PDB entry 2DQK | X-ray diffraction, 1.93 A resolution | chains A and P

== Chain A ==
Name: Proteinase K
Source organism: Engyodontium album
Notes: EC 3.4.21.64
UniProtKB: P06873 (PRTK_TRIAL); residues 1-279 here correspond to UniProt positions 106-384 (UniProt number = residue number + 105)
Amino-acid sequence (279 residues; numbered 1 to 279; the number before each row is that of its first residue):
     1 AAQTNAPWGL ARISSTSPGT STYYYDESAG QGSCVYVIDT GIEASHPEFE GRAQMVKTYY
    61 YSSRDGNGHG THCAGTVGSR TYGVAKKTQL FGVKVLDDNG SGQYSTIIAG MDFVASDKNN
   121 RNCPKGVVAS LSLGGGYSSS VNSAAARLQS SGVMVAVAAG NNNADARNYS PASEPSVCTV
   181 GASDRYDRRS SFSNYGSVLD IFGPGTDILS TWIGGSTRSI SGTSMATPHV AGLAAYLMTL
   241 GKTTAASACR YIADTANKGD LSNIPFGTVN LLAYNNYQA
Disulfides: Cys34-Cys123, Cys178-Cys249
Sequence notes: conflict Asp207 (Ser312 in P06873)
Metal / ion sites: Ca2+: Pro175, Val177, Asp200
Curated features (UniProtKB/Swiss-Prot):
  - active site (Charge relay system): Asp39, His69, Ser224
  - binding site (Ca(2+)): Thr16, Pro175, Val177, Asp200, Asp260

== Chain P ==
Name: VLLH
Amino-acid sequence (4 residues; row label = number of the first residue in the row):
     1 VLLH

== How chain A and chain P interact ==
Residue-residue contacts (20; chain A residue first):
  His69(A) with His4(P), hydrogen bond (side chain-backbone)
  Leu96(A) with Leu2(P), hydrophobic
  Asn99(A) with Leu3(P)
  Gly100(A) with Leu2(P), hydrogen bond (backbone-backbone); Leu3(P), hydrogen bond (backbone-backbone)
  Ser101(A) with Leu2(P)
  Gly102(A) with Val1(P), hydrogen bond (backbone-backbone)
  Tyr104(A) with Val1(P), hydrophobic
  Ile107(A) with Val1(P)
  Ser132(A) with Leu2(P); His4(P)
  Leu133(A) with Leu2(P), hydrophobic
  Gly134(A) with Val1(P); Leu2(P)
  Gly135(A) with Val1(P)
  Ala158(A) with His4(P)
  Gly160(A) with His4(P)
  Asn161(A) with His4(P), hydrogen bond
  Thr223(A) with His4(P), hydrogen bond
  Ser224(A) with His4(P), hydrogen bond (side chain-backbone)

== Summary ==
17 residues of chain A face 4 of chain P across their interface, with 7 hydrogen bonds. Among the polar pairs
are His69(A)-His4(P), Asn161(A)-His4(P) and Thr223(A)-His4(P). Pro175(A), Val177(A) and Asp200(A) coordinate
Ca2+. UniProt lists 3 active-site residues and 5 Ca2+-binding residues on chain A.
Here chain A is Proteinase K (Engyodontium album) and chain P is VLLH. Entry 2DQK (Crystal structure of the
complex of proteinase K with a specific lactoferrin peptide Val-Leu-Leu-His at 1.93 ...) was determined by
X-ray diffraction.
